PDB entry 9K6L | electron microscopy, 2.77 A resolution | chains A and B of the 5 polymer chains in the assembly

Chain A:
Molecule: Guanine nucleotide-binding protein G(i) subunit alpha-2
Source organism: Homo sapiens
UniProtKB: P04899 (GNAI2_HUMAN); residue numbers follow UniProt; this construct covers 1-355
Chain sequence (355 residues; numbered 1 to 355; the number before each row is that of its first residue):
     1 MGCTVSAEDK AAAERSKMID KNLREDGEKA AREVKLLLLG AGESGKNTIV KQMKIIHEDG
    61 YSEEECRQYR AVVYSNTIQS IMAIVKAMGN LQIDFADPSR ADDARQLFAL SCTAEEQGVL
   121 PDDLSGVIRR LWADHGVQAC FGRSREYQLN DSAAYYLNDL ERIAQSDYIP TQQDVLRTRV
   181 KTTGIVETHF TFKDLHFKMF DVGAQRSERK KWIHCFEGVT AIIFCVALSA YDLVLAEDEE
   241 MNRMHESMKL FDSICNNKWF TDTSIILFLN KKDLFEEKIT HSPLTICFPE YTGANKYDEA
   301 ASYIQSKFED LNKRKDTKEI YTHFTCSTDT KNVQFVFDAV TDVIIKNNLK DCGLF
Disordered / not traced: 1-3, 57-182
Construct notes: engineered mutation Asn47 (Ser in P04899), Ala204 (Gly in P04899), Ser327 (Ala in P04899)
Curated features (UniProtKB/Swiss-Prot):
  - region: Lys35 to Lys46, Thr48 (G1 motif), Asp174 to Thr182 (G2 motif), Phe197 to Gly203, Gln205, Arg206 (G3 motif), Ile266 to Asp273 (G4 motif), Thr325, Cys326, Thr328 to Thr330 (G5 motif)
  - binding site (GTP): Leu176 to Thr182, Asp201 to Gly203, Gln205, Asn270 to Asp273
  - binding site (Mg(2+)): Thr182
  - modified residue: Arg179 (ADP-ribosylarginine), Gln205 (Deamidated glutamine), Cys352 (ADP-ribosylcysteine)
  - lipidation: Gly2 (N-myristoyl glycine), Cys3 (S-palmitoyl cysteine)

Chain B:
Molecule: Guanine nucleotide-binding protein G(I)/G(S)/G(T) subunit beta-1
Source organism: Homo sapiens
UniProtKB: P62873 (GBB1_HUMAN); residues 1-340 here = UniProt positions 1-340
Chain sequence (366 residues; numbered 1 to 366; the number before each row is that of its first residue):
     1 MSELDQLRQE AEQLKNQIRD ARKACADATL SQITNNIDPV GRIQMRTRRT LRGHLAKIYA
    61 MHWGTDSRLL VSASQDGKLI IWDSYTTNKV HAIPLRSSWV MTCAYAPSGN YVACGGLDNI
   121 CSIYNLKTRE GNVRVSRELA GHTGYLSCCR FLDDNQIVTS SGDTTCALWD IETGQQTTTF
   181 TGHTGDVMSL SLAPDTRLFV SGACDASAKL WDVREGMCRQ TFTGHESDIN AICFFPNGNA
   241 FATGSDDATC RLFDLRADQE LMTYSHDNII CGITSVSFSK SGRLLLAGYD DFNCNVWDAL
   301 KADRAGVLAG HDNRVSCLGV TDDGMAVATG SWDSFLKIWN GSSGGGGSGG GGSSGVSGWR
   361 LFKKIS
Disordered / not traced: 1-2, 344-366
Construct notes: expression tag (341-366)
Curated features (UniProtKB/Swiss-Prot):
  - modified residue: Ser2 (N-acetylserine), His266 (Phosphohistidine)
  - natural variant: Leu30 (L30F: In MRD42; uncertain significance), Arg52 (R52G: In MRD42), Gly64 (G64V: In MRD42), Asp76 (D76E: In MRD42; D76G: In MRD42), Gly77 (G77S: In MRD42), Lys78 (K78R: In MRD42), Ile80 (I80N: In MRD42; I80T: In MRD42), His91 (H91R: In MRD42; uncertain significance), Ala92 (A92T: In MRD42), Pro94 (P94S: In MRD42), Leu95 (L95P: In MRD42), Arg96 (R96L: In MRD42), 5 further natural variant entries in UniProt

How chain A and chain B interact:
Residue-residue contacts (53):
  Ala12(A) - Asn88(B)
  Ala13(A) - Asn88(B)
  Arg15(A) - Val90(B)  hydrogen bond (side chain-backbone)
  Arg15(A) - His91(B)
  Ser16(A) - Asn88(B)
  Ser16(A) - Lys89(B)  hydrogen bond (side chain-backbone)
  Ile19(A) - Lys89(B)
  Ile19(A) - Val90(B)
  Ile19(A) - Ala92(B)  hydrophobic
  Asp20(A) - Lys89(B)  salt bridge
  Leu23(A) - Gly53(B)
  Leu23(A) - Leu55(B)
  Leu23(A) - Lys78(B)
  Leu23(A) - Ile80(B)  hydrophobic
  Leu23(A) - Lys89(B)
  Asp26(A) - Lys78(B)  salt bridge
  Gly27(A) - Leu55(B)
  Lys35(A) - Trp99(B)
  Thr183(A) - Asn119(B)  hydrogen bond
  Gly184(A) - Leu117(B)
  Gly184(A) - Asn119(B)  hydrogen bond (backbone-side chain)
  Ile185(A) - Trp99(B)
  Ile185(A) - Leu117(B)  hydrogen bond (backbone-backbone)
  Glu187(A) - Trp99(B)
  Phe200(A) - Trp99(B)  hydrophobic
  Gln205(A) - Leu117(B)
  Gln205(A) - Asn119(B)  hydrogen bond
  Gln205(A) - Tyr145(B)
  Arg206(A) - Thr143(B)
  Ser207(A) - Tyr145(B)
  Ser207(A) - Gly162(B)
  Ser207(A) - Asp186(B)
  Glu208(A) - Asp186(B)
  Lys210(A) - Asp228(B)  salt bridge
  Lys211(A) - Tyr145(B)
  Lys211(A) - Met188(B)
  Lys211(A) - Cys204(B)
  Lys211(A) - Asp228(B)  salt bridge
  Lys211(A) - Asn230(B)  hydrogen bond
  Trp212(A) - Leu117(B)  hydrophobic
  Trp212(A) - Tyr145(B)
  His214(A) - Lys57(B)
  His214(A) - Tyr59(B)  hydrogen bond
  His214(A) - Trp332(B)
  Cys215(A) - Tyr59(B)  hydrogen bond (backbone-side chain)
  Cys215(A) - Gln75(B)
  Cys215(A) - Trp99(B)
  Cys215(A) - Met101(B)  hydrophobic
  Phe216(A) - Trp99(B)  hydrophobic
  Glu217(A) - Lys57(B)
  Glu217(A) - Trp332(B)
  Trp259(A) - Arg314(B)
  Trp259(A) - Trp332(B)  hydrophobic
Other interface residues (no listed pair), chain A (29 interface residues in all): Asp9, Arg24
Other interface residues (no listed pair), chain B (33 interface residues in all): Thr87, Ser97, Ser98, Asp118, His142, Gly144, Asp246

In short:
29 residues of chain A face 33 of chain B across their interface, with 9 hydrogen bonds and 4 salt bridges.
Polar contacts include Asp20(A)-Lys89(B), Asp26(A)-Lys78(B) and Lys210(A)-Asp228(B). From UniProt: 15
GTP-binding residues and Mg2+-binding residue Thr182(A) on chain A.
Here chain A is Guanine nucleotide-binding protein G(i) subunit alpha-2 and chain B is Guanine
nucleotide-binding protein G(I)/G(S)/G(T) subunit beta-1, both from Homo sapiens. Entry 9K6L (Cryo-EM
structure of GPCR16-Gi2 complex) was determined by electron microscopy (same publication as 9KPD, 9KPE and
9KPF).
